PDB entry 9QAJ | electron microscopy, 2.95 A resolution | chains E and J of the 14 polymer chains in the assembly

[Chain E]
Protein: Histone H3.2
Source organism: Xenopus laevis
Reference sequence: P84233 (H32_XENLA); residues 1-135 here correspond to UniProt positions 2-136 (UniProt number = residue number + 1)
Amino-acid sequence (135 residues; each row starts with the number of its first residue):
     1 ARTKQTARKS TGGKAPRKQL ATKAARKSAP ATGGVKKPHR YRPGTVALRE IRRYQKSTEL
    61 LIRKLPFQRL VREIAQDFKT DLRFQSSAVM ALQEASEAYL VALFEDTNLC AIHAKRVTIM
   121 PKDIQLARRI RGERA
Unresolved in the structure: 1-38
Sequence notes: conflict Ala102 (Gly103 in P84233)
Swiss-Prot annotation at these positions:
  - modified residue: Arg2 (Asymmetric dimethylarginine), Thr3 (Phosphothreonine), Lys4 (Allysine), Gln5 (5-glutamyl dopamine), Thr6 (Phosphothreonine), Arg8 (Citrulline), Lys9 (N6,N6,N6-trimethyllysine), Ser10 (ADP-ribosylserine), Thr11 (Phosphothreonine), Lys14 (N6-(2-hydroxyisobutyryl)lysine), Arg17 (Asymmetric dimethylarginine), Lys18 (N6-(2-hydroxyisobutyryl)lysine), Lys23 (N6-(2-hydroxyisobutyryl)lysine), Arg26 (Citrulline), Lys27 (N6,N6,N6-trimethyllysine), Ser28 (ADP-ribosylserine), Lys36 (N6,N6,N6-trimethyllysine), Lys37 (N6-methyllysine), Tyr41 (Phosphotyrosine), Lys56 (N6,N6,N6-trimethyllysine) and 8 more in UniProt
  - lipidation: Cys110 (S-palmitoyl cysteine)

[Chain J]
Molecule: 601 DNA
Source organism: Homo sapiens
Sequence (145 nucleotides; row label = number of the first residue in the row; numbers below 1 keep their minus sign (DA-72 is residue -72)):
   -72 ATCAGAATCC CGGTGCCGAG GCCGCTCAAT TGGTCGTAGA CAGCTCTAGC ACCGCTTAAA
   -12 CGCACGTACG CGCTGTCCCC CGCGTTTTAA CCGCCAAGGG GATTACTCCC TAGTCTCCAG
    48 GCACGTGTCA GATATATACA TCGAT

[Chain E / chain J interface]
Pairs across the interface (17; chain E residue first):
  Arg40(E) - DC-8(J)  base contact
  Arg42(E) - DG70(J)  phosphate contact
  Arg42(E) - DA71(J)  phosphate contact
  Pro43(E) - DA-5(J)  sugar contact
  Thr45(E) - DG70(J)  hydrogen bond to the phosphate
  Arg63(E) - DA-13(J)  salt bridge to the phosphate
  Arg72(E) - DC-23(J)  salt bridge to the phosphate
  Arg83(E) - DC-23(J)  phosphate contact
  Phe84(E) - DG-24(J)  sugar contact
  Phe84(E) - DC-23(J)  hydrogen bond to the phosphate
  Gln85(E) - DG-24(J)  hydrogen bond to the phosphate
  Ser86(E) - DG-24(J)  phosphate contact
  Arg116(E) - DG-3(J)  phosphate contact
  Arg116(E) - DC-2(J)  salt bridge to the phosphate
  Val117(E) - DG-3(J)  hydrogen bond to the phosphate
  Thr118(E) - DG-3(J)  hydrogen bond to the phosphate
  Met120(E) - DC-2(J)  phosphate contact
Also at the interface, not in a pair above, chain E (16 interface residues in all): Tyr41, Leu82
Also at the interface, not in a pair above, chain J (11 interface residues in all): DA-14, DC-4

[Overview]
16 residues of chain E and 11 residues of chain J are in contact, with 5 hydrogen bonds and 3 salt bridges.
Polar pairs include Thr45(E)-DG70(J), Phe84(E)-DC-23(J) and Gln85(E)-DG-24(J).
Here chain E is Histone H3.2 (Xenopus laevis) and chain J is 601 DNA (Homo sapiens). Entry 9QAJ (Structure of
the nucleosome-bound human BCL7A) was determined by electron microscopy.
